Entry 5L62 (X-ray diffraction, 2.80 A resolution); this record covers chains Q and R of the 28 polymer chains in the assembly.

Chain Q:
Molecule: Proteasome subunit alpha type-4
Source organism: Saccharomyces cerevisiae (strain ATCC 204508 / S288c)
Notes: EC 3.4.25.1
Reference sequence: P40303 (PSA4_YEAST); residues -1 to 252 here correspond to UniProt positions 1-254 (UniProt number = residue number + 2)
Chain sequence (254 residues; each row starts with the number of its first residue; numbers below 1 keep their minus sign (Met-1 is residue -1)):
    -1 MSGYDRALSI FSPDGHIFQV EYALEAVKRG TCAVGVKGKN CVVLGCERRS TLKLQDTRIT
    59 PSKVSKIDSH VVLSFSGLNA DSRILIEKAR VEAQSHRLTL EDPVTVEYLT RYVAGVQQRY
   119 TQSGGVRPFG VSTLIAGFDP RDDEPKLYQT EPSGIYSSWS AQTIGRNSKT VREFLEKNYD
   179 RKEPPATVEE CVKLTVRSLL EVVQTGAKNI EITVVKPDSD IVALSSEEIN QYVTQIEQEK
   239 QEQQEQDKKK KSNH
Unresolved in the structure: -1 to 0, 241-252
UniProt features mapped onto this chain:
  - modified residue: Thr58 (Phosphothreonine)

Chain R:
Molecule: Proteasome subunit alpha type-5
Source organism: Saccharomyces cerevisiae (strain ATCC 204508 / S288c)
Notes: EC 3.4.25.1
Reference sequence: P32379 (PSA5_YEAST); residues -7 to 252 here correspond to UniProt positions 1-260 (UniProt number = residue number + 8)
Chain sequence (260 residues; row label = number of the first residue in the row; numbers below 1 keep their minus sign (Met-7 is residue -7)):
    -7 MFLTRSEYDR GVSTFSPEGR LFQVEYSLEA IKLGSTAIGI ATKEGVVLGV EKRATSPLLE
    53 SDSIEKIVEI DRHIGCAMSG LTADARSMIE HARTAAVTHN LYYDEDINVE SLTQSVCDLA
   113 LRFGEGASGE ERLMSRPFGV ALLIAGHDAD DGYQLFHAEP SGTFYRYNAK AIGSGSEGAQ
   173 AELLNEWHSS LTLKEAELLV LKILKQVMEE KLDENNAQLS CITKQDGFKI YDNEKTAELI
   233 KELKEKEAAE SPEEADVEMS
Unresolved in the structure: -7 to 0, 118-124, 243-252

How chain Q and chain R interact:
Residue-residue contacts - 61 pairs, chain Q then chain R:
  Asp3(Q) with Glu117(R)
  Arg4(Q) with Glu117(R)
  Ala5(Q) with Val4(R), hydrophobic; Glu117(R); Ser127(R)
  Ser7(Q) with Ser127(R); Arg128(R)
  Ile8(Q) with Gln15(R)
  Phe9(Q) with Gln15(R); Tyr18(R), hydrophobic; Ser19(R); Leu73(R), hydrophobic; Arg128(R); Pro129(R); Gly131(R)
  Ser10(Q) with Tyr18(R)
  Pro11(Q) with Tyr18(R), hydrophobic; Glu21(R)
  Gly13(Q) with Tyr18(R); Glu21(R); Ala22(R)
  His14(Q) with Leu25(R)
  Ile15(Q) with Leu73(R), hydrophobic; Arg128(R)
  Lys35(Q) with Glu52(R), salt bridge
  Gln116(Q) with Ala75(R); Asp76(R); Arg128(R)
  Thr119(Q) with Arg128(R), hydrogen bond (backbone-side chain)
  Gln120(Q) with Met126(R); Ser127(R), hydrogen bond (backbone-backbone); Arg128(R); Phe130(R)
  Ser121(Q) with Ser127(R), hydrogen bond (backbone-side chain)
  Gly122(Q) with Ser127(R)
  Ser151(Q) with Ala75(R)
  Gly152(Q) with Ala75(R)
  Ile153(Q) with Thr74(R); Ala75(R)
  Ser155(Q) with Leu51(R); Ser55(R)
  Ser156(Q) with Leu51(R); Glu52(R), hydrogen bond (backbone-backbone); Ser55(R), hydrogen bond (backbone-side chain)
  Trp157(Q) with Thr47(R); Ser48(R); Leu50(R); Leu51(R); Glu52(R)
  Ser158(Q) with Leu50(R), hydrogen bond (backbone-backbone); Glu52(R), hydrogen bond
  Ala159(Q) with Leu50(R)
  Leu173(Q) with Leu50(R), hydrophobic
  Glu174(Q) with Ser48(R), hydrogen bond; Pro49(R); Leu50(R)
  Tyr177(Q) with Leu50(R), hydrophobic
  Arg179(Q) with Pro49(R), hydrogen bond (side chain-backbone); Leu50(R), hydrogen bond (side chain-backbone); Leu51(R), hydrogen bond (side chain-backbone); Glu52(R)
Also at the interface, not in a pair above, chain Q (31 interface residues in all): Asp12, Arg170
Also at the interface, not in a pair above, chain R (27 interface residues in all): Asp1, Ser79

Overview:
The interface between chain Q and chain R involves 31 residues on one side and 27 on the other; the contacts
include 11 hydrogen bonds and 1 salt bridge. Among the polar pairs are Lys35(Q)-Glu52(R), Thr119(Q)-Arg128(R)
and Ser121(Q)-Ser127(R).
Chain Q is Proteasome subunit alpha type-4 and chain R is Proteasome subunit alpha type-5, both from
Saccharomyces cerevisiae (strain ATCC 204508 / S288c); the structure, Yeast 20S proteasome with human beta5c
(1-138) and human beta6 (97-111; 118-133) in complex with epoxyketone ..., was determined by X-ray
diffraction, deposited together with 5L52, 5L54, 5L55, 5L5A, 5L5B, 5L5D and 30 further entries.
